6J2Q - chains C and D of the 47 polymer chains in the assembly; structure by electron microscopy, 3.80 A resolution.

== Chain C ==
Molecule: Proteasome subunit alpha type-3
From: Saccharomyces cerevisiae S288c
Notes: EC 3.4.25.1
UniProtKB: P23638 (PSA3_YEAST); residues 1-258 here = UniProt positions 1-258
Chain sequence (258 residues; numbered 1 to 258; the number before each row is that of its first residue):
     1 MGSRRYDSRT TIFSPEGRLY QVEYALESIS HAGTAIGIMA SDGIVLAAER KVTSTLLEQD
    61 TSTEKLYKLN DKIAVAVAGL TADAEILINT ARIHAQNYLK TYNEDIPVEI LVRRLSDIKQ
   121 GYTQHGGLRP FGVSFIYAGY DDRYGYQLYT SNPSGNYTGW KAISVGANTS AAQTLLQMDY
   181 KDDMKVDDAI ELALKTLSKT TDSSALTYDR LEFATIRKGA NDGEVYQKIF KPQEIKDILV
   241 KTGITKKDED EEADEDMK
Not modelled in the structure: 1, 246-258
Swiss-Prot annotation at these positions:
  - cross-link (Glycyl lysine isopeptide (Lys-Gly)): Lys100 (interchain with G-Cter in ubiquitin), Lys199 (interchain with G-Cter in ubiquitin), Lys231 (interchain with G-Cter in ubiquitin)

== Chain D ==
Molecule: Proteasome subunit alpha type-4
From: Saccharomyces cerevisiae S288c
Notes: EC 3.4.25.1
UniProtKB: P40303 (PSA4_YEAST); residue numbers follow UniProt; this construct covers 1-254
Chain sequence (254 residues; row label = number of the first residue in the row):
     1 MSGYDRALSI FSPDGHIFQV EYALEAVKRG TCAVGVKGKN CVVLGCERRS TLKLQDTRIT
    61 PSKVSKIDSH VVLSFSGLNA DSRILIEKAR VEAQSHRLTL EDPVTVEYLT RYVAGVQQRY
   121 TQSGGVRPFG VSTLIAGFDP RDDEPKLYQT EPSGIYSSWS AQTIGRNSKT VREFLEKNYD
   181 RKEPPATVEE CVKLTVRSLL EVVQTGAKNI EITVVKPDSD IVALSSEEIN QYVTQIEQEK
   241 QEQQEQDKKK KSNH
Not modelled in the structure: 1-2, 244-254
Swiss-Prot annotation at these positions:
  - modified residue: Thr60 (Phosphothreonine)

== Interface between chain C and chain D ==
Contacting residue pairs (58; chain C residue first):
  Asp7(C) - Tyr4(D)  hydrogen bond
  Asp7(C) - Arg6(D)
  Arg9(C) - Arg6(D)
  Thr11(C) - Leu8(D)
  Phe13(C) - Gln19(D)
  Phe13(C) - Tyr22(D)
  Phe13(C) - Arg127(D)
  Phe13(C) - Pro128(D)
  Ser14(C) - Tyr22(D)
  Pro15(C) - Tyr22(D)  hydrophobic
  Glu16(C) - Glu25(D)
  Glu16(C) - Arg29(D)  hydrogen bond (backbone-side chain)
  Gly17(C) - Tyr22(D)
  Gly17(C) - Glu25(D)
  Gly17(C) - Ala26(D)
  Leu19(C) - Arg127(D)
  Met39(C) - Asp56(D)
  Arg113(C) - Arg83(D)
  Arg113(C) - Glu87(D)  salt bridge
  Asp117(C) - Arg83(D)
  Asp117(C) - Glu87(D)
  Gln120(C) - Ala80(D)  hydrogen bond (side chain-backbone)
  Gln120(C) - Arg83(D)
  Gln120(C) - Ile84(D)
  Thr123(C) - Arg127(D)  hydrogen bond (backbone-side chain)
  Gln124(C) - Asp81(D)  hydrogen bond
  Gln124(C) - Ile84(D)
  Gln124(C) - Val126(D)
  Gln124(C) - Arg127(D)  hydrogen bond (backbone-backbone)
  Gln124(C) - Phe129(D)
  His125(C) - Gly125(D)
  His125(C) - Val126(D)
  Gly126(C) - Tyr4(D)
  Gly127(C) - Tyr4(D)
  Tyr144(C) - Arg58(D)
  Tyr144(C) - Ile59(D)  hydrophobic
  Gln147(C) - Ile59(D)
  Leu148(C) - Ile59(D)
  Tyr149(C) - Ile59(D)  hydrogen bond (side chain-backbone)
  Ser154(C) - Ala80(D)
  Asn156(C) - Asn79(D)
  Tyr157(C) - Pro61(D)
  Tyr157(C) - Arg83(D)  hydrogen bond
  Thr158(C) - Thr60(D)
  Thr158(C) - Pro61(D)
  Gly159(C) - Gln55(D)
  Gly159(C) - Asp56(D)
  Gly159(C) - Ile59(D)
  Gly159(C) - Thr60(D)
  Trp160(C) - Leu52(D)  hydrophobic
  Trp160(C) - Lys53(D)
  Trp160(C) - Leu54(D)
  Trp160(C) - Gln55(D)
  Lys161(C) - Leu54(D)  hydrogen bond (backbone-backbone)
  Lys161(C) - Asp56(D)
  Gln177(C) - Lys53(D)
  Gln177(C) - Leu54(D)
  Tyr180(C) - Leu54(D)  hydrophobic
Interface residues without a listed pair, chain C (36 interface residues in all): Arg4, Ile12, Arg18, Ala162, Gln173
Interface residues without a listed pair, chain D (29 interface residues in all): Ala23

== Overview ==
The interface between chain C and chain D involves 36 residues on one side and 29 on the other; the contacts
include 9 hydrogen bonds and 1 salt bridge. Among the polar pairs are Arg113(C)-Glu87(D), Asp7(C)-Tyr4(D) and
Glu16(C)-Arg29(D).
Here chain C is Proteasome subunit alpha type-3 and chain D is Proteasome subunit alpha type-4, both from
Saccharomyces cerevisiae S288c. Entry 6J2Q (Yeast proteasome in Ub-accepted state (C1-b)) was determined by
electron microscopy together with 6J2N, 6J30, 6J2C and 6J2X from the same study.
